PDB entry 8IU9 | X-ray diffraction, 1.80 A resolution | chain A

[Chain A]
Molecule: Candidate dextranase Glycoside hydrolase family 66
Source organism: Flavobacterium johnsoniae UW101
UniProt: A5FBI2 (A5FBI2_FLAJ1); numbering as in UniProt (aligned over 34-586)
Sequence (576 residues; numbered 11 to 586; the number before each row is that of its first residue):
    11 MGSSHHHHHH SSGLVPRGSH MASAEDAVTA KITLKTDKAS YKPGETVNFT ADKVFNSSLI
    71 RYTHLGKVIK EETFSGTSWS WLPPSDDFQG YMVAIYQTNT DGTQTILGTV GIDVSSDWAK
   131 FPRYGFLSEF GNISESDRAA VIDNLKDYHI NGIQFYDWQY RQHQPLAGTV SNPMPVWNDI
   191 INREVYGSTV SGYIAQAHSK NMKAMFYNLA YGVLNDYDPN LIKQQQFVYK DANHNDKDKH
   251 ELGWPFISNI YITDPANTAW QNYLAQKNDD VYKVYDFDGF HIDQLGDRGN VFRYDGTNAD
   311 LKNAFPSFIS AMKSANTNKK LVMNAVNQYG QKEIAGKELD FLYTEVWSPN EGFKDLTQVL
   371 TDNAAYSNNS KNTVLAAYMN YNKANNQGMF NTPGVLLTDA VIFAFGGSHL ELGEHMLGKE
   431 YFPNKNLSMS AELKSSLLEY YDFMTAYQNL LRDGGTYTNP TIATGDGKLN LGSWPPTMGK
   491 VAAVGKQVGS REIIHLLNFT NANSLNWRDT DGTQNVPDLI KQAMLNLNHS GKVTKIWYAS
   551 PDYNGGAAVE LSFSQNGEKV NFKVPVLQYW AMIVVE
Unresolved in the structure: 11-37, 110
Sequence notes: initiating methionine (11); expression tag (12-33)
Bound ions: Na+ near D123 (its only coordinating residue here)
Ligand contacts:
  - beta-D-glucopyranose (BGC): T367, T371, F415, Y467, W484
  - alpha-D-glucopyranose (GLC), molecule 1: Y166, D167, Q169, Q172, I190, Y217, L219, L252, F256, I260, D293, L295, Y431
  - alpha-D-glucopyranose (GLC), molecule 2: K323, T327, K347, E348, L349, D350, K381
From the paper describing this entry:
  - catalytic residues: D293, E355 (by similarity / conservation)

[In short]
Ligands of chain A: alpha-D-glucopyranose and beta-D-glucopyranose. From the paper: catalytic residues D293
and E355.
Chain A is Candidate dextranase Glycoside hydrolase family 66 (Flavobacterium johnsoniae UW101); the
structure, Crystal structure of GH66 endodextranase from Flavobacterium johnsoniae in complex with glucose,
was determined by X-ray diffraction together with 8IU8, 8IUA, 8IUB and 8IUC from the same study.
